PDB entry 6CPL | X-ray diffraction, 2.45 A resolution | chains A and B of the 3 polymer chains in the assembly

== Chain A ==
Molecule: HLA class II histocompatibility antigen, DR alpha chain
Organism: Homo sapiens
UniProtKB: P01903 (DRA_HUMAN); residues 1-229 here correspond to UniProt positions 26-254 (UniProt number = residue number + 25)
Amino-acid sequence (229 residues; row label = number of the first residue in the row):
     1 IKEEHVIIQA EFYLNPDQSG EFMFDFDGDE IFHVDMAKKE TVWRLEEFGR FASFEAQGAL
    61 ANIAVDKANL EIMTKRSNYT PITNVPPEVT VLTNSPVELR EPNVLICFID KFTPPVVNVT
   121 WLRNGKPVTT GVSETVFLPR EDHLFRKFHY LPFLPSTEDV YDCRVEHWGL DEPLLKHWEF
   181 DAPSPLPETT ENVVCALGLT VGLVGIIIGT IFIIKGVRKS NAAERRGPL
Unresolved in the structure: 1, 182-229
Cystine bridges: Cys107-Cys163
Covalently attached groups: N-acetylglucosamine (NAG) linked to Asn78, Asn118
UniProt features mapped onto this chain:
  - region: Glu179 to Glu191 (Connecting peptide)
  - site: Gln9 (Self- and pathogen-derived peptide antigen), Gly49 (Self-peptide antigen), Phe51 (Self- and pathogen-derived peptide antigen), Ala52 (Self-peptide antigen), Ser53 (Self- and pathogen-derived peptide antigen), Glu55 (Pathogen-derived peptide antigen), Asn62 (Self- and pathogen-derived peptide antigen), Asn69 (Pathogen-derived peptide antigen), Arg76 (Self- and pathogen-derived peptide antigen)
  - glycosylation (N-linked (GlcNAc...) asparagine): Asn78, Asn118
  - cross-link: Lys219 (Glycyl lysine isopeptide (Lys-Gly) (interchain with G-Cter in ubiquitin))

== Chain B ==
Molecule: HLA class II histocompatibility antigen, DRB1-11 beta chain
Organism: Homo sapiens
UniProtKB: P20039 (2B1B_HUMAN); residues 1-190 here correspond to UniProt positions 30-219 (UniProt number = residue number + 29)
Amino-acid sequence (190 residues; row label = number of the first residue in the row):
     1 GDTRPRFLEY STSECHFFNG TERVRFLDRY FYNQEEYVRF DSDVGEFRAV TELGRPDEEY
    61 WNSQKDFLED RRAAVDTYCR HNYGVGESFT VQRRVHPKVT VYPSKTQPLQ HHNLLVCSVS
   121 GFYPGSIEVR WFRNGQEEKT GVVSTGLIHN GDWTFQTLVM LETVPRSGEV YTCQVEHPSV
   181 TSPLTVEWRA
Unresolved in the structure: 1
Cystine bridges: Cys15-Cys79, Cys117-Cys173
Covalently attached groups: N-acetylglucosamine (NAG) linked to Asn19

== Interface between chain A and chain B ==
Residue-residue contacts (129; chain A residue first):
  Lys2(A) with Phe18(B)
  Glu3(A) with His16(B), salt bridge; Phe17(B); Phe18(B)
  Glu4(A) with Phe17(B), hydrogen bond (backbone-backbone); Asn19(B); Gly20(B), hydrogen bond (side chain-backbone)
  His5(A) with Cys15(B); His16(B); Phe17(B), hydrogen bond (backbone-backbone); Tyr83(B); Val91(B)
  Val6(A) with Cys15(B); His16(B)
  Ile7(A) with Ser13(B); Glu14(B); Cys15(B), hydrogen bond (backbone-backbone); Phe17(B), hydrophobic; Tyr83(B), hydrophobic
  Ile8(A) with Thr12(B); Ser13(B); Glu14(B)
  Gln9(A) with Ser11(B); Thr12(B); Ser13(B), hydrogen bond (backbone-backbone); Tyr78(B), hydrogen bond
  Ala10(A) with Ser11(B)
  Glu11(A) with Tyr10(B); Ser11(B), hydrogen bond (backbone-backbone)
  Phe12(A) with Leu8(B), hydrophobic; Glu9(B); Tyr10(B), hydrophobic
  Tyr13(A) with Leu8(B); Glu9(B), hydrogen bond (backbone-backbone)
  Leu14(A) with Arg6(B); Phe7(B); Leu8(B), hydrophobic
  Asn15(A) with Arg6(B); Phe7(B), hydrogen bond (backbone-backbone)
  Pro16(A) with Arg4(B); Pro5(B); Arg6(B)
  Asp17(A) with Arg6(B), salt bridge
  Phe24(A) with Tyr78(B); Asn82(B)
  Phe26(A) with Thr90(B); Val91(B), hydrophobic; Tyr123(B); Trp153(B), hydrophobic
  Gly28(A) with His149(B)
  Asp29(A) with Tyr123(B); His149(B), salt bridge; Gly151(B); Asp152(B); Trp153(B), hydrogen bond (side chain-backbone)
  Glu30(A) with Trp153(B), hydrogen bond (backbone-side chain)
  Ile31(A) with Trp153(B), hydrophobic
  Arg44(A) with Gly151(B), hydrogen bond (side chain-backbone); Asp152(B); Trp153(B)
  Leu45(A) with Arg93(B); Trp153(B)
  Glu47(A) with Arg93(B), salt bridge
  Phe48(A) with Phe89(B), hydrophobic; Trp153(B)
  Phe51(A) with Phe89(B), hydrophobic
  Ala52(A) with Val85(B), hydrophobic; Phe89(B), hydrophobic
  Asp66(A) with Glu9(B)
  Asn69(A) with Glu9(B)
  Leu70(A) with Phe7(B); Leu8(B); Glu9(B); Tyr32(B), hydrophobic
  Met73(A) with Glu9(B); Tyr32(B), hydrophobic; Tyr37(B), hydrophobic; Leu53(B), hydrophobic; Asp57(B)
  Thr74(A) with Phe7(B); Tyr32(B)
  Arg76(A) with Leu53(B), hydrogen bond (side chain-backbone); Pro56(B); Asp57(B), salt bridge
  Ser77(A) with Tyr32(B), hydrogen bond; Leu53(B)
  Tyr79(A) with Phe7(B)
  Thr80(A) with Phe7(B); Tyr32(B), hydrogen bond (backbone-side chain); Asn33(B), hydrogen bond (backbone-side chain)
  Pro81(A) with Pro5(B), hydrophobic; Arg6(B); Phe7(B), hydrophobic; Asn33(B), hydrogen bond (backbone-side chain)
  Ile82(A) with Arg6(B), hydrogen bond (backbone-backbone); Leu8(B), hydrophobic; Asn33(B)
  Thr83(A) with Gln34(B), hydrogen bond (backbone-side chain)
  Val85(A) with Gln34(B)
  Leu92(A) with Ile148(B), hydrophobic; Gln156(B)
  Thr93(A) with Gln156(B), hydrogen bond (backbone-side chain)
  Asn94(A) with Ser120(B); Asp152(B); Gln156(B)
  Ser95(A) with Lys98(B); Ser120(B)
  Pro96(A) with Thr100(B); Ser118(B)
  Glu98(A) with Lys98(B), salt bridge
  Ile106(A) with Asn150(B)
  Thr113(A) with Leu8(B); Gln34(B)
  Pro115(A) with Leu8(B)
  Thr135(A) with Gly151(B)
  Pro139(A) with Tyr10(B)
  Glu141(A) with Arg29(B), hydrogen bond (backbone-side chain)
  His143(A) with Phe31(B); Gln34(B), hydrogen bond
  Phe145(A) with Tyr10(B), hydrophobic
  Phe148(A) with His149(B); Asn150(B); Gly151(B)
  Tyr150(A) with Asn150(B), hydrogen bond (side chain-backbone); Gly151(B), hydrogen bond (side chain-backbone); Asp152(B)
  Trp168(A) with Asp2(B); Arg6(B)
  Asp181(A) with Lys105(B), hydrogen bond (backbone-side chain)
Interface residues without a listed pair, chain A (63 interface residues in all): Asp27, Arg140, Asp142, Arg146
Interface residues without a listed pair, chain B (54 interface residues in all): Arg23, Gly54, Trp61, Ser88, Tyr102, Thr154

== Summary ==
63 residues of chain A face 54 of chain B across their interface, with 25 hydrogen bonds and 6 salt bridges.
Among the polar pairs are Glu3(A)-His16(B), Asp17(A)-Arg6(B) and Asp29(A)-His149(B). Covalently linked
N-acetylglucosamine: at Asn78(A) and Asn118(A). N-acetylglucosamine is covalently linked to Asn19(B).
Here chain A is HLA class II histocompatibility antigen, DR alpha chain and chain B is HLA class II
histocompatibility antigen, DRB1-11 beta chain, both from Homo sapiens. Entry 6CPL (Crystal structure of DR11
presenting the gag293 epitope) was determined by X-ray diffraction together with 6CPH, 6CPN, 6CPO, 6CQJ, 6CQL,
6CQN, 6CQQ and 6CQR from the same study.
